PDB entry 6RQA | X-ray diffraction, 2.56 A resolution | chains A and B

# Chain A (and B)
Name: iminosuccinate reductase
From: Paracoccus denitrificans (strain Pd 1222)
Notes: chain B of this document is another copy of the same molecule, construct and numbering; everything in this record applies to it too
UniProt: A1B8Z0 (A1B8Z0_PARDP); residues 1-320 here = UniProt positions 1-320
Sequence (341 residues; each row starts with the number of its first residue; numbers below 1 keep their minus sign (Met-20 is residue -20)):
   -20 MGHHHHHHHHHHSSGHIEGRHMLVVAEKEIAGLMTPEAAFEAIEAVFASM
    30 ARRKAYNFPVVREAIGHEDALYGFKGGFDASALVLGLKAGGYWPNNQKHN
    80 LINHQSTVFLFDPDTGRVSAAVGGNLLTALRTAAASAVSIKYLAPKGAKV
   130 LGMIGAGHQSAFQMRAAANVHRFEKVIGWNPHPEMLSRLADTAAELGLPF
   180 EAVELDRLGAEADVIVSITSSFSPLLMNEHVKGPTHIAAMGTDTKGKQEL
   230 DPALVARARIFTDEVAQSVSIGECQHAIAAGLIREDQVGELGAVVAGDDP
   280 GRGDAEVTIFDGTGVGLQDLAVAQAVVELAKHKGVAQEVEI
Not modelled in the structure: -20 to -2
Sequence notes: initiating methionine (-20); expression tag (-19 to 0)
Swiss-Prot annotation at these positions:
  - active site: Lys67 (Proton donor/acceptor)
  - binding site (NAD(+)): Arg110, His137, Gln138, Asn159, Ser199, Met219 to Asp222, Lys226, Gly291
Metal / ion sites: terbium(III) ion site 1 near Asp48 (its only coordinating residue here); terbium(III) ion site 2 near Glu163 (its only coordinating residue here)
Small-molecule neighbours: NAD (nicotinamide-adenine-dinucleotide): His83, Thr107, Arg110, Thr111, Ala135, Gly136, His137, Gln138, Asn159, Pro160, His161, Met164, Ile197, Thr198, Ser199, Ser200, Met219, Gly220, Asp222, Lys226, Gly291, Thr292, Gly293
Reported in the primary citation:
  - specificity-determining residues: Val39, Arg41, Gly52, Lys54, His83 (proposed by the authors, not directly observed)

# Interface between chain A and chain B
Residue-residue contacts (97):
  Arg-1(A) - Leu80(B)
  Val3(A) - Val318(B)  hydrophobic
  Val3(A) - Glu319(B)
  Ala5(A) - Glu319(B)
  Ala5(A) - Ile320(B)  hydrophobic
  Glu6(A) - Ile320(B)  hydrogen bond (backbone-backbone)
  Lys7(A) - Glu319(B)
  Tyr35(A) - Glu42(B)  hydrogen bond
  Tyr35(A) - Ile44(B)
  Phe37(A) - Glu42(B)
  Phe37(A) - Ile44(B)  hydrophobic
  Phe37(A) - Tyr51(B)  hydrophobic
  Phe37(A) - Phe53(B)  hydrophobic
  Pro38(A) - Val40(B)
  Pro38(A) - Glu42(B)
  Val40(A) - Pro38(B)
  Val40(A) - Val40(B)  hydrophobic
  Glu42(A) - Tyr35(B)  hydrogen bond
  Glu42(A) - Phe37(B)
  Glu42(A) - Pro38(B)
  Ala43(A) - Tyr35(B)
  Ile44(A) - Tyr35(B)
  Ile44(A) - Phe37(B)  hydrophobic
  Ile44(A) - Phe57(B)
  His46(A) - Phe57(B)
  His46(A) - Leu62(B)
  His46(A) - Pro92(B)
  His46(A) - Asp93(B)  salt bridge
  Tyr51(A) - Phe37(B)  hydrophobic
  Tyr51(A) - Leu64(B)  hydrophobic
  Tyr51(A) - Gly65(B)
  Tyr51(A) - Leu66(B)
  Tyr51(A) - Phe90(B)
  Phe53(A) - Phe37(B)  hydrophobic
  Phe53(A) - Gly55(B)
  Phe53(A) - Leu66(B)  hydrophobic
  Gly55(A) - Phe53(B)
  Phe57(A) - Ile44(B)
  Phe57(A) - His46(B)
  Leu62(A) - His46(B)
  Leu64(A) - Ile44(B)  hydrophobic
  Leu64(A) - Tyr51(B)  hydrophobic
  Gly65(A) - Tyr51(B)
  Leu66(A) - Tyr51(B)
  Leu66(A) - Phe53(B)  hydrophobic
  Leu66(A) - Leu66(B)  hydrophobic
  Ala68(A) - Phe90(B)  hydrophobic
  Trp72(A) - Leu64(B)  hydrophobic
  Trp72(A) - Pro92(B)  hydrogen bond (side chain-backbone)
  Trp72(A) - Asp93(B)
  Trp72(A) - Thr94(B)
  Trp72(A) - Gly95(B)
  Asn75(A) - Asp93(B)
  Asn75(A) - Thr94(B)  hydrogen bond (side chain-backbone)
  His78(A) - Arg-1(B)
  His78(A) - Asp93(B)
  His78(A) - Thr94(B)
  Leu80(A) - Arg-1(B)
  Leu80(A) - Thr94(B)
  Gln84(A) - Thr94(B)
  Gln84(A) - Gly95(B)
  Gln84(A) - Arg96(B)
  Thr86(A) - Val97(B)
  Phe88(A) - Phe88(B)  hydrophobic
  Phe88(A) - Phe90(B)  hydrophobic
  Phe90(A) - Tyr51(B)
  Phe90(A) - Ala68(B)  hydrophobic
  Phe90(A) - Phe88(B)  hydrophobic
  Pro92(A) - His46(B)
  Pro92(A) - Trp72(B)  hydrogen bond (backbone-side chain)
  Asp93(A) - His46(B)  salt bridge
  Asp93(A) - Trp72(B)
  Asp93(A) - Asn75(B)
  Asp93(A) - His78(B)  hydrogen bond (backbone-side chain)
  Thr94(A) - Trp72(B)
  Thr94(A) - Asn75(B)  hydrogen bond (backbone-side chain)
  Thr94(A) - His78(B)
  Thr94(A) - Leu80(B)
  Thr94(A) - Gln84(B)
  Gly95(A) - Trp72(B)
  Gly95(A) - Gln84(B)
  Arg96(A) - Leu80(B)
  Arg96(A) - Gln84(B)
  Val97(A) - Thr86(B)
  Gln316(A) - Val318(B)
  Gln316(A) - Glu319(B)  hydrogen bond (side chain-backbone)
  Val318(A) - Val3(B)  hydrophobic
  Val318(A) - Gln316(B)
  Val318(A) - Val318(B)  hydrophobic
  Glu319(A) - Val3(B)
  Glu319(A) - Ala5(B)
  Glu319(A) - Lys7(B)  salt bridge
  Glu319(A) - Gln316(B)  hydrogen bond (backbone-side chain)
  Ile320(A) - Ala5(B)
  Ile320(A) - Glu6(B)  hydrogen bond (backbone-backbone)
  Ile320(A) - Thr86(B)
  Ile320(A) - Ala100(B)
Other interface residues (no listed pair), chain A (46 interface residues in all): Met1, Val4, Glu47, Asp91, Ala100, Gly102
Other interface residues (no listed pair), chain B (46 interface residues in all): Val4, Ala43, Glu47, Asp91, Val101, Gly102

# Summary
Chain A and chain B each contribute 46 residues to their interface, with 11 hydrogen bonds and 3 salt bridges.
Polar contacts include His46(A)-Asp93(B), Glu319(A)-Lys7(B) and Glu6(A)-Ile320(B). Ligands of chain A: NAD.
Curated annotation (UniProt) lists active-site residue Lys67(A) and 11 NAD+-binding residues on chain A. The
paper reports specificity determinants Val39(A), Arg41(A) and Gly52(A) among others.
Chain A and chain B are both iminosuccinate reductase (Paracoccus denitrificans (strain Pd 1222)); the
structure, Crystal structure of the iminosuccinate reductase of Paracoccus denitrificans in complex with NAD+,
was determined by X-ray diffraction (same publication as 6QKB).
